Entry 2Z9C (X-ray diffraction, 2.30 A resolution); this record covers chain A.

# Chain A
Protein: FMN-dependent NADH-azoreductase
Source organism: Escherichia coli
Notes: EC 1.7.1.6
UniProt: P41407 (AZOR_ECOLI); residues 1-200 here correspond to UniProt positions 2-201 (UniProt number = residue number + 1)
Sequence (200 residues; row label = number of the first residue in the row):
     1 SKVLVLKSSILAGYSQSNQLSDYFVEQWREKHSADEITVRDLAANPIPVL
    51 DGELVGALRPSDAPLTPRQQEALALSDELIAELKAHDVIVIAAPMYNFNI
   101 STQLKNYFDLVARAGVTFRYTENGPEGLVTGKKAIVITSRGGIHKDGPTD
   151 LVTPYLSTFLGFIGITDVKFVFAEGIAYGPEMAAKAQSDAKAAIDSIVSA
Unresolved in the structure: 60-62
UniProt features mapped onto this chain:
  - binding site (FMN): Ser9, Ser15 to Ser17, Met95 to Phe98, Ser139 to His144

# Summary
UniProt lists 14 FMN-binding residues.
Chain A is FMN-dependent NADH-azoreductase (Escherichia coli); the structure, The crystal structure of AzoR
(azoreductase) from Escherichia coli: AzoR in complex with dicoumarol, was determined by X-ray diffraction
together with 2Z98, 2Z9B and 2Z9D from the same study.
